7KAI - chains A and D of the 7 polymer chains in the assembly; structure by electron microscopy, 3.20 A resolution.

[Chain A]
Protein: Protein transport protein SEC61
Organism: Saccharomyces cerevisiae BY4741
UniProt: P32915 (SC61A_YEAST); numbering as in UniProt (aligned over 1-480)
Sequence (480 residues; row label = number of the first residue in the row):
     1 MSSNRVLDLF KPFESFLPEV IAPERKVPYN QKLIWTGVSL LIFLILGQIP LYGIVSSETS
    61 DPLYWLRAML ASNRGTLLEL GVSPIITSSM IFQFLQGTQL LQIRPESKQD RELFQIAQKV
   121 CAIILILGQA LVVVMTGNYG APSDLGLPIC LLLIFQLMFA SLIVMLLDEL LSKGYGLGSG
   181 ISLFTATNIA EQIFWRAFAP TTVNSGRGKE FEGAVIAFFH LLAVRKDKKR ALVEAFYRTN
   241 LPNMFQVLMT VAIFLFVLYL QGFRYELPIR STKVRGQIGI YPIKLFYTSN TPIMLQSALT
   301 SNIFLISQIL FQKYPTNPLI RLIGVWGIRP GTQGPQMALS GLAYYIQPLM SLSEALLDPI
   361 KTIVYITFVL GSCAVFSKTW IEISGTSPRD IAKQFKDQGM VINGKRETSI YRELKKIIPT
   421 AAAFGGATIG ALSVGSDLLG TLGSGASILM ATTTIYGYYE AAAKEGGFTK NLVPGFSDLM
Unresolved in the structure: 1-11, 56-65, 143-146, 329-335, 469-480
Curated features (UniProtKB/Swiss-Prot):
  - mutagenesis: Lys273 (K273P/G: Severe growth defect), Arg275 (R275D/G/P/Q/Y: Severe growth defect; R275E/F/V: Severe growth defect; lowers SRP-dependent and SRP-independent translocation), Gly276 (G276P: Severe growth defect), Lys405 (K405D/E/P: Severe growth defect), Arg406 (R406D: Severe growth defect; lowers SRP-dependent translocation; R406E: Severe growth defect; lowers SRP-dependent and SRP-independent translocation; R406H/W: Severe growth defect)
What the authors report for this chain:
  - mutagenesis - M90L/T185I/M294I/M450L: unchanged growth
  - mutagenesis - M90L/T185I/M294I/M450L: decreased growth in response to FN3mut

[Chain D]
Protein: Protein translocation protein SEC63
Organism: Saccharomyces cerevisiae BY4741
UniProt: P14906 (SEC63_YEAST); numbering as in UniProt (aligned over 2-663)
Sequence (694 residues; row label = number of the first residue in the row; numbers below 1 keep their minus sign (Gly-13 is residue -13)):
   -13 GGSGGSGGSG GSGGSPTNYE YDEASETWPS FILTGLLMVV GPMTLLQIYQ IFFGANAEDG
    47 NSGKSKEFNE EVFKNLNEEY TSDEIKQFRR KFDKNSNKKS KIWSRRNIII IVGWILVAIL
   107 LQRINSNDAI KDAATKLFDP YEILGISTSA SDRDIKSAYR KLSVKFHPDK LAKGLTPDEK
   167 SVMEETYVQI TKAYESLTDE LVRQNYLKYG HPDGPQSTSH GIALPRFLVD GSASPLLVVC
   227 YVALLGLILP YFVSRWWART QSYTKKGIHN VTASNFVSNL VNYKPSEIVT TDLILHWLSF
   287 AHEFKQFFPD LQPTDFEKLL QDHINRRDSG KLNNAKFRIV AKCHSLLHGL LDIACGFRNL
   347 DIALGAINTF KCIVQAVPLT PNCQILQLPN VDKEHFITKT GDIHTLGKLF TLEDAKIGEV
   407 LGIKDQAKLN ETLRVASHIP NLKIIKADFL VPGENQVTPS STPYISLKVL VRSAKQPLIP
   467 TSLIPEENLT EPQDFESQRD PFAMMSKQPL VPYSFAPFFP TKRRGSWCCL VSSQKDGKIL
   527 QTPIIIEKLS YKNLNDDKDF FDKRIKMDLT KHEKFDINDW EIGTIKIPLG QPAPETVGDF
   587 FFRVIVKSTD YFTTDLDITM NMKVRDSPAV EQVEVYSEED DEYSTDDDET ESDDESDASD
   647 YTDIDTDTEA EDDESPEAGG ATTASGTGEN LYFQ
Unresolved in the structure: -13 to 3, 37-53, 79-92, 116-201, 613-680
Sequence notes: expression tag (-13 to 1, 664-680)
Curated features (UniProtKB/Swiss-Prot):
  - modified residue: Ser512 (Phosphoserine)
  - mutagenesis: Ala179 (A179T: Temperature-sensitive), Pro426 (P426L: Temperature-sensitive), Ile431 (I431N: Temperature-sensitive), Pro503 (P503A: Temperature-sensitive), Gly511 (G511R: Temperature-sensitive), Thr652 (T652A: Abolishes interaction with SEC62; defect in protein translocation), Thr654 (T654A: Abolishes interaction with SEC62; defect in protein translocation)
What the authors report for this chain:
  - mutagenesis - E440R/F481S: unchanged growth
  - mutagenesis - E440R/F481S: decreased growth in response to pore-mutant (PM) Sec61alpha

[How chain A and chain D interact]
Contacting residue pairs (43):
  Gln31(A) - Trp242(D)
  Gln31(A) - Trp243(D)
  Gln31(A) - Thr246(D)
  Gln31(A) - Gln247(D)
  Ile34(A) - Trp242(D)  hydrophobic
  Trp35(A) - Trp243(D)
  Ile45(A) - Leu231(D)  hydrophobic
  Leu66(A) - Asn4(D)
  Leu70(A) - Tyr5(D)
  Pro200(A) - Ala209(D)
  Thr201(A) - Tyr5(D)
  Thr201(A) - Gly207(D)
  Thr201(A) - Ile208(D)
  Thr202(A) - His206(D)
  Thr202(A) - Gly207(D)  hydrogen bond (backbone-backbone)
  Val203(A) - Thr204(D)
  Asn204(A) - Ser203(D)
  Asn204(A) - Thr204(D)
  Asn204(A) - Ser205(D)  hydrogen bond (backbone-backbone)
  Phe211(A) - Thr13(D)
  Phe211(A) - Ala209(D)  hydrophobic
  Ile216(A) - Phe17(D)  hydrophobic
  Ile216(A) - Thr20(D)
  Phe219(A) - Thr20(D)
  Phe219(A) - Leu23(D)  hydrophobic
  His220(A) - Ser16(D)  hydrogen bond
  Val224(A) - Ala115(D)
  Pro268(A) - Phe481(D)  hydrophobic
  Arg270(A) - Gln484(D)
  Val274(A) - Ser446(D)
  Arg275(A) - Glu440(D)  salt bridge
  Arg275(A) - Thr444(D)
  Arg275(A) - Ser447(D)
  Arg275(A) - Thr448(D)  hydrogen bond (backbone-backbone)
  Gly276(A) - Val437(D)
  Gly276(A) - Pro438(D)
  Gly276(A) - Thr448(D)  hydrogen bond (backbone-side chain)
  Ile278(A) - Pro438(D)
  Ile278(A) - Phe481(D)  hydrophobic
  Gly279(A) - Phe481(D)
  Ile280(A) - Phe481(D)  hydrophobic
  Ile280(A) - Arg485(D)
  Asn403(A) - Phe481(D)
Interface residues without a listed pair, chain A (34 interface residues in all): Asn30, Ile49, Arg67, Phe198, Gly206, Lys209, Val215, Ala223, Ile269
Interface residues without a listed pair, chain D (38 interface residues in all): Leu19, Met24, Leu107, Ile110, Asn111, Gln202, Tyr227, Gly439
Interface features reported in the paper:
  - interface residues, chain D: Asn4(D)

[Summary]
34 residues of chain A and 38 residues of chain D are in contact; the contacts include 5 hydrogen bonds and 1
salt bridge. Among the polar pairs are Arg275(A)-Glu440(D), His220(A)-Ser16(D) and Gly276(A)-Thr448(D). The
paper reports that M90L/T185I/M294I/M450L of chain A reduce growth in response to FN3mut; the interface
residue Asn4(D).
Chain A is Protein transport protein SEC61 and chain D is Protein translocation protein SEC63, both from
Saccharomyces cerevisiae BY4741; the structure, Cryo-EM structure of the Sec complex from S. cerevisiae,
wild-type, class with Sec62, conformation 1 (C1), was determined by electron microscopy together with 7KAH,
7KAJ, 7KAK, 7KAL, 7KAM, 7KAN and 8 further entries from the same study.
